PDB entry 2DBV | X-ray diffraction, 2.20 A resolution | chains P and Q of the 4 polymer chains in the assembly

== Chain P (and Q) ==
Protein: Glyceraldehyde-3-phosphate dehydrogenase
Source organism: Geobacillus stearothermophilus
Notes: EC 1.2.1.12; chain Q of this document is another copy of the same molecule, construct and numbering; everything in this record applies to it too
Reference sequence: P00362 (G3P_BACST); the construct lacks a stretch of the UniProt sequence and is renumbered around it, so the offset changes along the chain: 0-34 = UniProt 1-35; 36-122 = UniProt 36-122; 123-138 = UniProt 124-139; 139-188 = UniProt 141-190; 1 more segments
Chain sequence (334 residues; each row starts with the number of its first residue; note: 2 numbers in that range are skipped by the numbering (no residue carries them; nothing is unmodelled there); numbering starts at 0):
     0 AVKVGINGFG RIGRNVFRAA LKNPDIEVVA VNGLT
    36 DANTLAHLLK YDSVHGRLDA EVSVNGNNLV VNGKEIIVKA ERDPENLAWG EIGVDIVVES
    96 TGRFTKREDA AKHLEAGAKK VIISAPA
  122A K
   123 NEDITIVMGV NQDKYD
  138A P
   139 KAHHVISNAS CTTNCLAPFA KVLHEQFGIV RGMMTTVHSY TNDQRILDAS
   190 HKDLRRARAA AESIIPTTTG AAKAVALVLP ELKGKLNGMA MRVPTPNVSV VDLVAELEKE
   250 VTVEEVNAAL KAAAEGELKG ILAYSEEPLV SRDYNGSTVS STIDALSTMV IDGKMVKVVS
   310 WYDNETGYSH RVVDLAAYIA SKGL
Construct notes: engineered mutation Gly32 (Asp33 in P00362), Ala187 (Leu189 in P00362), Ser188 (Pro190 in P00362)
Small-molecule neighbours: NADPH (NDP; NADPH dihydro-nicotinamide-adenine-dinucleotide phosphate): Asn6, Gly7, Phe8, Gly9, Arg10, Ile11, Asn31, Gly32, Leu33, Glu76, Arg77, Ser95, Thr96, Gly97, Arg98, Phe99, Ser119, Ala120, Cys149, Thr179, Asn180, Asn313, Glu314, Tyr317

== Interface between chain P and chain Q ==
Contacting residue pairs (55):
  Arg10(P) - Asp186(Q)
  Arg13(P) - Asp186(Q)  hydrogen bond (side chain-backbone)
  Thr34(P) - Ser188(Q)
  His42(P) - Leu193(Q)
  His42(P) - Arg197(Q)
  Leu43(P) - Ala187(Q)
  Leu43(P) - Ser188(Q)
  Leu43(P) - Ala196(Q)  hydrophobic
  Tyr46(P) - Asp186(Q)
  Tyr46(P) - Arg197(Q)
  Asp47(P) - Asp186(Q)
  Asp47(P) - Arg197(Q)
  Ser48(P) - Asp186(Q)  hydrogen bond
  Ser48(P) - Arg197(Q)  hydrogen bond
  Ser48(P) - Ala198(Q)
  Tyr178(P) - Leu185(Q)
  Tyr178(P) - Ala200(Q)
  Thr179(P) - Ile184(Q)
  Thr179(P) - Leu185(Q)
  Asn180(P) - Ile184(Q)
  Asn180(P) - Leu185(Q)  hydrogen bond (side chain-backbone)
  Asn180(P) - Asp186(Q)
  Gln182(P) - Ile184(Q)
  Ile184(P) - Tyr178(Q)
  Ile184(P) - Thr179(Q)
  Ile184(P) - Asn180(Q)
  Ile184(P) - Gln182(Q)
  Ile184(P) - Arg183(Q)
  Leu185(P) - Arg10(Q)
  Leu185(P) - Tyr178(Q)  hydrophobic
  Leu185(P) - Asn180(Q)  hydrogen bond (backbone-side chain)
  Leu185(P) - Pro235(Q)
  Leu185(P) - Glu314(Q)
  Asp186(P) - Arg10(Q)
  Asp186(P) - Arg13(Q)  hydrogen bond (backbone-side chain)
  Asp186(P) - Tyr46(Q)
  Asp186(P) - Asp47(Q)
  Asp186(P) - Ser48(Q)  hydrogen bond
  Asp186(P) - Asn180(Q)
  Ala187(P) - Leu43(Q)
  Ser188(P) - Thr34(Q)
  Ser188(P) - Leu43(Q)
  Leu193(P) - Thr39(Q)
  Leu193(P) - His42(Q)
  Arg197(P) - Tyr46(Q)
  Arg197(P) - Asp47(Q)
  Arg197(P) - Ser48(Q)  hydrogen bond
  Ala198(P) - Ser48(Q)
  Ala200(P) - Tyr178(Q)
  Ala200(P) - Ala200(Q)  hydrophobic
  Glu201(P) - Pro235(Q)
  Glu201(P) - Arg281(Q)  salt bridge
  Pro235(P) - Leu185(Q)
  Pro235(P) - Glu201(Q)
  Arg281(P) - Glu201(Q)  salt bridge
Also at the interface, not in a pair above, chain P (30 interface residues in all): Thr39, Val49, Asp181, Arg183, Ala199, Glu314
Also at the interface, not in a pair above, chain Q (29 interface residues in all): Ala199

== Overview ==
30 residues of chain P face 29 of chain Q across their interface; the contacts include 8 hydrogen bonds and 2
salt bridges. Polar pairs include Glu201(P)-Arg281(Q), Arg13(P)-Asp186(Q) and Ser48(P)-Asp186(Q). Bound to
chain P: NADPH.
Chain P and chain Q are both Glyceraldehyde-3-phosphate dehydrogenase (Geobacillus stearothermophilus); the
structure, Glyceraldehyde-3-phosphate dehydrogenase mutant with asp 32 replaced by gly, leu 187 replaced by
ala, and pro ..., was determined by X-ray diffraction (same publication as 1DBV, 3DBV and 4DBV).
